PDB entry 9MJ4 | electron microscopy, 3.70 A resolution | chains C and B of the 16 polymer chains in the assembly

== Chain C ==
Protein: V-type proton ATPase subunit c''
From: Saccharomyces cerevisiae
UniProtKB: P23968 (VATO_YEAST); residue numbers follow UniProt; this construct covers 1-213
Sequence (213 residues; each row starts with the number of its first residue):
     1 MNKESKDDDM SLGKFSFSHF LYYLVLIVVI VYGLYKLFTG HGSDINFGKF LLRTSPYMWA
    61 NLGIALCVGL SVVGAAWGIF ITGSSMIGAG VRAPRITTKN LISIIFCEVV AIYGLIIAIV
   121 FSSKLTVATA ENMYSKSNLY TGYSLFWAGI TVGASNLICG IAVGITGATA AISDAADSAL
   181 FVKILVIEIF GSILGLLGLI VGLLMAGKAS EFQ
Not modelled in the structure: 1-15
Swiss-Prot annotation at these positions:
  - site: E108 (Essential for proton translocation)
  - mutagenesis: E108 (E108D: Partial inactivation; E108L/Q/V: Inactivation)

== Chain B ==
Protein: V-type proton ATPase subunit d
From: Saccharomyces cerevisiae
UniProtKB: P32366 (VA0D_YEAST); residues 1-345 here = UniProt positions 1-345
Sequence (345 residues; each row starts with the number of its first residue):
     1 MEGVYFNIDN GFIEGVVRGY RNGLLSNNQY INLTQCDTLE DLKLQLSSTD YGNFLSSVSS
    61 ESLTTSLIQE YASSKLYHEF NYIRDQSSGS TRKFMDYITY GYMIDNVALM ITGTIHDRDK
   121 GEILQRCHPL GWFDTLPTLS VATDLESLYE TVLVDTPLAP YFKNCFDTAE ELDDMNIEII
   181 RNKLYKAYLE DFYNFVTEEI PEPAKECMQT LLGFEADRRS INIALNSLQS SDIDPDLKSD
   241 LLPNIGKLYP LATFHLAQAQ DFEGVRAALA NVYEYRGFLE TGNLEDHFYQ LEMELCRDAF
   301 TQQFAISTVW AWMKSKEQEV RNITWIAECI AQNQRERINN YISVY
Swiss-Prot annotation at these positions:
  - modified residue: M1 (N-acetylmethionine)

== Chain C / chain B interface ==
Contacting residue pairs - 21 pairs, chain C then chain B:
  W77(C) - V4(B)
  W77(C) - Y5(B)  hydrophobic
  I81(C) - V4(B)
  I81(C) - N7(B)  hydrogen bond (backbone-side chain)
  S84(C) - N7(B)  hydrogen bond
  S84(C) - G11(B)
  S85(C) - N7(B)  hydrogen bond
  G88(C) - F12(B)
  G88(C) - G15(B)
  G88(C) - V16(B)
  A89(C) - G15(B)
  R92(C) - G19(B)  hydrogen bond (side chain-backbone)
  R92(C) - N22(B)
  R92(C) - G23(B)
  R92(C) - D50(B)  salt bridge
  I165(C) - F304(B)  hydrophobic
  T169(C) - Q303(B)  hydrogen bond
  I172(C) - R18(B)
  I172(C) - Q303(B)
  A175(C) - N22(B)  hydrogen bond (backbone-side chain)
  A176(C) - N22(B)
Also at the interface, not in a pair above, chain C (17 interface residues in all): F80, I87, V91, I161, A168
Also at the interface, not in a pair above, chain B (17 interface residues in all): G3, I8, E14

== Overview ==
Chain C and chain B each contribute 17 residues to their interface; the contacts include 6 hydrogen bonds and
1 salt bridge. Polar contacts include R92(C)-D50(B), I81(C)-N7(B) and S84(C)-N7(B). Curated annotation
(UniProt) lists one mutagenesis site on chain C.
Here chain C is V-type proton ATPase subunit c'' and chain B is V-type proton ATPase subunit d, both from
Saccharomyces cerevisiae. Entry 9MJ4 (Yeast V-ATPase Vo proton channel bound to nanobody 2WVA149) was
determined by electron microscopy (same publication as 9E76 and 9E7L).
